PDB entry 8ZBE | electron microscopy, 3.24 A resolution | chains B and C of the 6 polymer chains in the assembly

== Chain B ==
Name: Guanine nucleotide-binding protein G(i) subunit alpha-1
Source organism: Homo sapiens
UniProtKB: P63096 (GNAI1_HUMAN); residues 1-354 here = UniProt positions 1-354
Chain sequence (354 residues; numbered 1 to 354; the number before each row is that of its first residue):
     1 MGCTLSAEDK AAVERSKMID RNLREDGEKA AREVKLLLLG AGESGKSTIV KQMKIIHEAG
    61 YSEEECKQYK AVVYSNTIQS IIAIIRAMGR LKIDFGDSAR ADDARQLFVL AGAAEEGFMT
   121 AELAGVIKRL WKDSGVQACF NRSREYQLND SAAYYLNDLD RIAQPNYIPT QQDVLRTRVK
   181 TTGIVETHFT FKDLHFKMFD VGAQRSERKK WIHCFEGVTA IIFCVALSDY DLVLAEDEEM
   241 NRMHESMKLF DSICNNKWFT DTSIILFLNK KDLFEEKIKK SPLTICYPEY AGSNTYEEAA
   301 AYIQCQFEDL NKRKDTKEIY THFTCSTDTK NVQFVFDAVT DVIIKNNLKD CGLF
Not modelled in the structure: 1-5, 53-181, 235-240, 354
Differences from the reference sequence: conflict Ala203 (Gly in P63096), Ser326 (Ala in P63096)
Swiss-Prot annotation at these positions:
  - region: Lys35 to Thr48 (G1 motif), Asp173 to Thr181 (G2 motif), Phe196 to Gly202, Gln204, Arg205 (G3 motif), Ile265 to Asp272 (G4 motif), Thr324, Cys325, Thr327 to Thr329 (G5 motif)
  - binding site (GTP): Glu43 to Thr48, Ser151, Leu175 to Thr181, Asp200 to Gly202, Gln204, Asn269 to Asp272
  - binding site (Mg(2+)): Ser47, Thr181
  - modified residue: Arg178 (ADP-ribosylarginine), Gln204 (Deamidated glutamine), Cys351 (ADP-ribosylcysteine)
  - lipidation: Gly2 (N-myristoyl glycine), Cys3 (S-palmitoyl cysteine)
  - natural variant: Gly40 (G40C: In NEDHISB; G40R: In NEDHISB), Gly45 (G45D: In NEDHISB), Thr48 (T48I: In NEDHISB; T48K: In NEDHISB), Gln52 (Q52P: In NEDHISB), Ser75 (deletion: In NEDHISB; uncertain significance), Gln172 (deletion: In NEDHISB), Asp173 (D173V: In NEDHISB), Glu186 to Phe189 (deletion: In NEDHISB; uncertain significance), Cys224 (C224Y: In NEDHISB), Lys270 (K270N: In NEDHISB; K270R: In NEDHISB), Asp272 (D272G: In NEDHISB), Val332 (V332E: In NEDHISB; uncertain significance)
  - mutagenesis: Gly42 (G42R: Abolishes switch to an activated conformation and dissociation from beta and gamma subunits upon GTP binding. Abolishes interaction with RGS family members), Glu116 (E116L: Enhances interaction (inactive GDP-bound) with RGS14), Gln147 (Q147L: Enhances interaction (inactive GDP-bound) with RGS14), Glu245 (E245L: Enhances interaction (inactive GDP-bound) with RGS14)

== Chain C ==
Name: Guanine nucleotide-binding protein G(I)/G(S)/G(T) subunit beta-1
Source organism: Rattus norvegicus
UniProtKB: P54311 (GBB1_RAT); residue numbers follow UniProt; this construct covers 2-340
Chain sequence (377 residues; each row starts with the number of its first residue; numbers below 1 keep their minus sign (Met-10 is residue -10)):
   -10 MHHHHHHGSL LQSELDQLRQ EAEQLKNQIR DARKACADAT LSQITNNIDP VGRIQMRTRR
    50 TLRGHLAKIY AMHWGTDSRL LVSASQDGKL IIWDSYTTNK VHAIPLRSSW VMTCAYAPSG
   110 NYVACGGLDN ICSIYNLKTR EGNVRVSREL AGHTGYLSCC RFLDDNQIVT SSGDTTCALW
   170 DIETGQQTTT FTGHTGDVMS LSLAPDTRLF VSGACDASAK LWDVREGMCR QTFTGHESDI
   230 NAICFFPNGN AFATGSDDAT CRLFDLRADQ ELMTYSHDNI ICGITSVSFS KSGRLLLAGY
   290 DDFNCNVWDA LKADRAGVLA GHDNRVSCLG VTDDGMAVAT GSWDSFLKIW NGSSGGGGSG
   350 GGGSSGVSGW RLFKKIS
Not modelled in the structure: -10 to 2, 344-366
Differences from the reference sequence: initiating methionine (-10); expression tag (-9 to 1, 341-366)
Disulfides: Cys121-Cys149
Swiss-Prot annotation at these positions:
  - modified residue: Ser2 (N-acetylserine), His266 (Phosphohistidine)

== How chain B and chain C interact ==
Contacting residue pairs (40; chain B residue first):
  Val13(B) with Asn88(C)
  Ser16(B) with Asn88(C), hydrogen bond; Lys89(C), hydrogen bond (side chain-backbone)
  Ile19(B) with Lys89(C); Val90(C); His91(C); Ala92(C), hydrophobic
  Asp20(B) with Lys89(C), salt bridge
  Leu23(B) with Gly53(C); Lys78(C); Lys89(C)
  Asp26(B) with Lys78(C), salt bridge
  Gly27(B) with Leu55(C)
  Lys35(B) with Trp99(C)
  Thr182(B) with Leu117(C); Asp118(C); Asn119(C); His142(C), hydrogen bond (side chain-backbone); Thr143(C), hydrogen bond (side chain-backbone); Gly144(C)
  Gly183(B) with Leu117(C)
  Ile184(B) with Asp118(C)
  Phe199(B) with Trp99(C), hydrophobic
  Gln204(B) with Leu117(C); Gly144(C); Tyr145(C)
  Ser206(B) with Asp186(C)
  Glu207(B) with Asp186(C), hydrogen bond (backbone-side chain); Cys204(C), hydrogen bond; Asp228(C)
  Lys209(B) with Asp228(C); Asp246(C)
  Lys210(B) with Tyr145(C); Cys204(C)
  His213(B) with Lys57(C); Tyr59(C)
  Cys214(B) with Tyr59(C); Trp99(C)
  Phe215(B) with Leu117(C), hydrophobic
  Glu216(B) with Lys57(C)
Other interface residues (no listed pair), chain B (24 interface residues in all): Ala12, Lys197, Trp211
Other interface residues (no listed pair), chain C (27 interface residues in all): Thr87, Ser98, Met101, Gly162, Ser227

== In short ==
Chain B and chain C form an interface of 24 and 27 residues respectively, with 6 hydrogen bonds and 2 salt
bridges. Among the polar pairs are Asp20(B)-Lys89(C), Asp26(B)-Lys78(C) and Ser16(B)-Asn88(C).
Here chain B is Guanine nucleotide-binding protein G(i) subunit alpha-1 (Homo sapiens) and chain C is Guanine
nucleotide-binding protein G(I)/G(S)/G(T) subunit beta-1 (Rattus norvegicus). Entry 8ZBE (cryo-EM structure of
the octreotide-bound SSTR5-Gi complex) was determined by electron microscopy, deposited together with 8ZCJ.
